4XJN - chains C and F of the 14 polymer chains in the assembly; structure by X-ray diffraction, 3.11 A resolution.

== Chain C (and F) ==
Name: Nucleocapsid
From: Parainfluenza virus 5
Notes: chain F of this document is another copy of the same molecule, construct and numbering; everything in this record applies to it too
Reference sequence: W5QKM4 (W5QKM4_9PARA); residues 1-509 here = UniProt positions 1-509
Sequence (525 residues; row label = number of the first residue in the row; numbers below 1 keep their minus sign (His-15 is residue -15)):
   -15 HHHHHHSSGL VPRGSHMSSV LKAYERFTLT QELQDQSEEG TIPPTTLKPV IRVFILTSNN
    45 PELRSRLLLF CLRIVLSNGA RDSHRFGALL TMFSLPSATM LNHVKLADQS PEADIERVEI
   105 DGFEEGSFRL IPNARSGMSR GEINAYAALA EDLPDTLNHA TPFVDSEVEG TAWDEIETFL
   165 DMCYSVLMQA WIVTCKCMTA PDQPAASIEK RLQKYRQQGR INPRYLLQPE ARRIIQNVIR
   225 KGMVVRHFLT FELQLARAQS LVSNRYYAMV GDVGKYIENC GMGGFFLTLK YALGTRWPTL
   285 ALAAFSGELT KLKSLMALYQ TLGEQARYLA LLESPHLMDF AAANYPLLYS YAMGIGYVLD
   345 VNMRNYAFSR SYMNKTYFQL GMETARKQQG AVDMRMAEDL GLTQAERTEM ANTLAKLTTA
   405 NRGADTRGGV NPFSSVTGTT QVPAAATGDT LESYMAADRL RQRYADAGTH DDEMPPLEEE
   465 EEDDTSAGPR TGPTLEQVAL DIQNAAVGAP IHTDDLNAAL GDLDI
Unresolved in the structure: -15 to 2, 183-186, 402-509
Disulfides: Cys179-Cys264
Differences from the reference sequence: expression tag (-15 to 0)
What the authors report for this chain:
  - binding site for the 78-nt RNA strand: Lys194, Arg195, Gln202, Tyr260, Met266, Gly267, Tyr350, Ala351, Arg354, Ser355

== How chain C and chain F interact ==
Pairs across the interface (123):
  Ser3(C) - Lys297(F)
  Val4(C) - Leu293(F)
  Leu5(C) - Leu277(F)  hydrophobic
  Leu5(C) - Arg280(F)
  Leu5(C) - Leu284(F)  hydrophobic
  Lys6(C) - Arg379(F)
  Tyr8(C) - Leu273(F)
  Tyr8(C) - Lys274(F)
  Tyr8(C) - Gly278(F)
  Tyr8(C) - Met300(F)  hydrophobic
  Glu9(C) - Arg379(F)  salt bridge
  Phe11(C) - Phe270(F)  hydrophobic
  Phe11(C) - Leu273(F)  hydrophobic
  Phe11(C) - Met300(F)  hydrophobic
  Phe11(C) - Tyr303(F)  hydrophobic
  Phe11(C) - Gln304(F)
  Thr14(C) - Gln304(F)  hydrogen bond
  Gln15(C) - Tyr303(F)
  Gln15(C) - Gln304(F)
  Gln15(C) - Arg311(F)  hydrogen bond (backbone-side chain)
  Asp19(C) - Arg241(F)  salt bridge
  Asp19(C) - Glu308(F)
  Gln20(C) - Arg241(F)
  Gln20(C) - Ala242(F)
  Gln20(C) - Gln243(F)  hydrogen bond (side chain-backbone)
  Gly24(C) - Ala242(F)
  Gly24(C) - Ser244(F)
  Thr25(C) - Ala242(F)  hydrogen bond (backbone-backbone)
  Thr25(C) - Gln243(F)
  Thr25(C) - Ser244(F)  hydrogen bond (backbone-backbone)
  Pro27(C) - Ser247(F)
  Pro27(C) - Asn248(F)
  Pro28(C) - Leu239(F)  hydrophobic
  Pro28(C) - Asn248(F)  hydrogen bond (backbone-side chain)
  Pro28(C) - Tyr251(F)
  Thr29(C) - Ser81(F)
  Thr29(C) - Ala82(F)
  Thr30(C) - Pro80(F)
  Thr30(C) - Tyr168(F)
  Leu31(C) - Asn43(F)
  Leu31(C) - Arg48(F)
  Leu31(C) - Pro80(F)  hydrogen bond (backbone-backbone)
  Leu31(C) - Ile160(F)  hydrophobic
  Leu31(C) - Phe163(F)  hydrophobic
  Leu31(C) - Leu164(F)
  Leu31(C) - Tyr168(F)
  Lys32(C) - Ile160(F)
  Pro33(C) - Ile160(F)  hydrophobic
  Pro33(C) - Glu161(F)
  Pro33(C) - Leu164(F)
  Arg65(C) - Glu159(F)  salt bridge
  Arg65(C) - Glu161(F)  salt bridge
  Ser67(C) - Glu161(F)  hydrogen bond
  Pro95(C) - Val246(F)
  Pro95(C) - Ser247(F)
  Glu96(C) - Asn248(F)
  Glu96(C) - Arg249(F)  hydrogen bond (side chain-backbone)
  Arg224(C) - Gln201(F)  hydrogen bond (side chain-backbone)
  Arg224(C) - Gln202(F)
  Met227(C) - Ser247(F)
  Met227(C) - Asn248(F)
  Met227(C) - Arg249(F)
  His231(C) - Val246(F)
  His231(C) - Ser247(F)
  Trp281(C) - Leu384(F)
  Pro282(C) - Leu386(F)
  Pro282(C) - Glu393(F)
  Pro282(C) - Met394(F)
  Thr283(C) - Met394(F)
  Leu284(C) - Met380(F)
  Ala285(C) - Val376(F)
  Ala285(C) - Asp377(F)  hydrogen bond (backbone-backbone)
  Ala285(C) - Met380(F)  hydrophobic
  Ala285(C) - Ala381(F)  hydrophobic
  Ala285(C) - Leu386(F)  hydrophobic
  Leu286(C) - Gln373(F)
  Leu286(C) - Gly374(F)
  Leu286(C) - Ala375(F)
  Leu286(C) - Met394(F)  hydrophobic
  Leu286(C) - Leu398(F)  hydrophobic
  Ala287(C) - Gly278(F)
  Ala287(C) - Thr279(F)
  Ala287(C) - Arg280(F)
  Ala287(C) - Trp281(F)
  Ala287(C) - Ala375(F)  hydrogen bond (backbone-backbone)
  Ala287(C) - Val376(F)
  Ala287(C) - Asp377(F)
  Ala288(C) - Thr279(F)
  Ser290(C) - Gly278(F)
  Ser290(C) - Arg280(F)  hydrogen bond
  Gly291(C) - Gly278(F)  hydrogen bond (backbone-backbone)
  Leu306(C) - Leu245(F)
  Gln309(C) - Leu245(F)
  Gln309(C) - Val246(F)
  Leu313(C) - Leu245(F)  hydrophobic
  Leu316(C) - Leu245(F)
  Glu317(C) - Arg204(F)  salt bridge
  Glu317(C) - Ala252(F)
  Ser318(C) - Leu245(F)
  Pro319(C) - Gln243(F)
  Pro319(C) - Ala252(F)
  Pro319(C) - Gly255(F)
  Pro319(C) - Asp256(F)
  Pro319(C) - Lys259(F)  hydrogen bond (backbone-side chain)
  His320(C) - Leu245(F)
  His320(C) - Lys259(F)
  Met322(C) - Lys198(F)
  Met322(C) - Asp256(F)
  Met322(C) - Lys259(F)
  Met322(C) - Tyr260(F)
  Asp323(C) - Lys259(F)  salt bridge
  Ser355(C) - Asn346(F)
  Asn358(C) - Leu343(F)  hydrogen bond (side chain-backbone)
  Thr360(C) - Leu401(F)
  Tyr361(C) - Gln373(F)  hydrogen bond
  Leu364(C) - Leu398(F)  hydrophobic
  Leu364(C) - Leu401(F)  hydrophobic
  Lys371(C) - Glu393(F)  hydrogen bond (side chain-backbone)
  Lys371(C) - Asn396(F)
  Lys371(C) - Thr397(F)
  Gln372(C) - Glu393(F)  hydrogen bond
  Met378(C) - Leu384(F)
  Met378(C) - Gly385(F)
Other interface residues (no listed pair), chain C (66 interface residues in all): Ala7, Glu23, Ile26, Asp66, Gln93, Phe235, Arg280, Ala327, Leu331, Tyr356, Gln363
Other interface residues (no listed pair), chain F (70 interface residues in all): Leu79, Gly203, Tyr250, Asp344

== Overview ==
Chain C and chain F form an interface of 66 and 70 residues respectively; the contacts include 19 hydrogen
bonds and 6 salt bridges. Among the polar pairs are Glu9(C)-Arg379(F), Asp19(C)-Arg241(F) and
Arg65(C)-Glu159(F). The paper reports a binding site for the 78-nt RNA strand at Lys194(C), Arg195(C) and
Gln202(C) among others.
Chain C and chain F are both Nucleocapsid (Parainfluenza virus 5); the structure, Structure of the
parainfluenza virus 5 nucleocapsid-RNA complex: an insight into paramyxovirus polymerase activity, was
determined by X-ray diffraction.
